Entry 7UUS (electron microscopy, 8.00 A resolution (low resolution: residue-level contacts below are approximate; hydrogen-bond / salt-bridge calls are withheld)); this record covers chains B and R of the 20 polymer chains in the assembly.

# Chain B
Name: Hydrogenase-2, small subunit
Organism: Mycolicibacterium smegmatis MC2 155
Notes: EC 1.12.99.6
UniProtKB: I7G634 (I7G634_MYCS2); residues 2-323 here = UniProt positions 2-323
Amino-acid sequence (369 residues; each row starts with the number of its first residue; numbers below 1 keep their minus sign (Met-45 is residue -45)):
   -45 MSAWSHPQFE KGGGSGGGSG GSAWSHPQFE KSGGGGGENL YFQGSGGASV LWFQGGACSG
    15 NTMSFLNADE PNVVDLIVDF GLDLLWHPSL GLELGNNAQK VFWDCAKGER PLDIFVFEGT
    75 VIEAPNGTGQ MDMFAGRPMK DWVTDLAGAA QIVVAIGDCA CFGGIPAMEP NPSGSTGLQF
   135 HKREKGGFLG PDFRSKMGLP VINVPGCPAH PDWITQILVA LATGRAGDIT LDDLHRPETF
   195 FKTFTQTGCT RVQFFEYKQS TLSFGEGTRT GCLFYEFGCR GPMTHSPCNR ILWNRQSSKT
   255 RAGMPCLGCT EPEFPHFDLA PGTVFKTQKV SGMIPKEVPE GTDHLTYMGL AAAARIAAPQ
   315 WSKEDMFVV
Unresolved in the structure: -45 to 1
Differences from the reference sequence: initiating methionine (-45); expression tag (-44 to 1)
Metal / ion sites: 3Fe-4S cluster Fe site 1: Cys12, Cys113, Cys161; 3Fe-4S cluster Fe site 2: Cys203, Cys226, Cys233; 3Fe-4S cluster Fe site 3: Cys242, Cys260, Cys263
Small-molecule neighbours:
  - 3Fe-4S cluster (F3S), molecule 1: Ala11, Cys12, Ser13, Gly14, Asn15, Glu72, Gly73, Gly111, Asp112, Cys113, Gly160, Cys161, Pro162
  - 3Fe-4S cluster (F3S), molecule 2: Trp167, Thr199, Thr238, Ser240, Cys242, Trp247, Lys253, Thr254, Cys260, Leu261, Gly262, Cys263, Thr264
  - 3Fe-4S cluster (F3S), molecule 3: Thr199, Gln200, Cys203, Arg205, Val206, Phe209, Cys226, Leu227, Phe228, Cys233, Gly235, Pro236, Thr254
  - menaquinone-9 (MQ9): Phe209, Lys212, Gln213, Ser214, Cys226, Phe228, Tyr229, Met287, Pro289, Leu299, Tyr301, Met302, Gly303, Ala305, Ala306, Arg309

# Chain R
Name: [NiFe]-Hydrogenase Huc Membrane Associated Subunit
Organism: Mycolicibacterium smegmatis MC2 155
UniProtKB: A0QUM5 (A0QUM5_MYCS2); residue numbers follow UniProt; this construct covers 2-189
Amino-acid sequence (188 residues; numbered 2 to 189; the number before each row is that of its first residue):
     2 ASNGHSAGQN AIDELPDISP VDGIRRRLDD PQVAEALNSL LDHADLLAVL VKGLDGFVRR
    62 GDDIANNLTS AIGELKALNA ADTPIPALAA LKDVDLAGLA NSLATLSGGL VKATPALNAV
   122 LDSLTDQRGA EVLSALGDAL VAARTSAPPA PRGVRGMWKT LRAAAKDPDV GRGVSYLIEV
   182 ARVFGSKV
Unresolved in the structure: 2-19
Small-molecule neighbours:
  - menaquinone-9 (MQ9), molecule 1: Gly62, Asp63, Ala66
  - menaquinone-9 (MQ9), molecule 2: Ala72, Ile73, Leu76

# Interface between chain B and chain R
Contacting residue pairs (9; chain B residue first):
  Ser285(B) - Asp56(R)
  Ser285(B) - Val59(R)
  Ser285(B) - Arg60(R)
  Gly286(B) - Arg60(R)
  Met287(B) - Val59(R)
  Met287(B) - Asp63(R)
  Arg309(B) - Asp63(R)
  Arg309(B) - Thr70(R)
  Ile310(B) - Thr70(R)
Also at the interface, not in a pair above, chain B (8 interface residues in all): Val284, Ile288, Lys317
Also at the interface, not in a pair above, chain R (9 interface residues in all): Gly62, Ala66, Asn67, Leu69

# Summary
Chain B and chain R form an interface of 8 and 9 residues respectively. One menaquinone-9 molecule is bound
between chain B and chain R. Ligands of chain B: 3 copies of 3Fe-4S cluster. Ligands of chain R:
menaquinone-9.
Chain B is Hydrogenase-2, small subunit and chain R is [NiFe]-Hydrogenase Huc Membrane Associated Subunit,
both from Mycolicibacterium smegmatis MC2 155; the structure, The CryoEM structure of the [NiFe]-hydrogenase
Huc from Mycobacterium smegmatis - Full complex focused refinement of ..., was determined by electron
microscopy, deposited together with 7UTD, 7UUR and 8DQV.
